Entry 6XBJ (electron microscopy, 3.88 A resolution); this record covers chains R and A of the 5 polymer chains in the assembly.

# Chain R
Name: Smoothened homolog
Source organism: Homo sapiens
UniProtKB: Q99835 (SMO_HUMAN); residue numbers follow UniProt; this construct covers 1-644
Chain sequence (652 residues; each row starts with the number of its first residue):
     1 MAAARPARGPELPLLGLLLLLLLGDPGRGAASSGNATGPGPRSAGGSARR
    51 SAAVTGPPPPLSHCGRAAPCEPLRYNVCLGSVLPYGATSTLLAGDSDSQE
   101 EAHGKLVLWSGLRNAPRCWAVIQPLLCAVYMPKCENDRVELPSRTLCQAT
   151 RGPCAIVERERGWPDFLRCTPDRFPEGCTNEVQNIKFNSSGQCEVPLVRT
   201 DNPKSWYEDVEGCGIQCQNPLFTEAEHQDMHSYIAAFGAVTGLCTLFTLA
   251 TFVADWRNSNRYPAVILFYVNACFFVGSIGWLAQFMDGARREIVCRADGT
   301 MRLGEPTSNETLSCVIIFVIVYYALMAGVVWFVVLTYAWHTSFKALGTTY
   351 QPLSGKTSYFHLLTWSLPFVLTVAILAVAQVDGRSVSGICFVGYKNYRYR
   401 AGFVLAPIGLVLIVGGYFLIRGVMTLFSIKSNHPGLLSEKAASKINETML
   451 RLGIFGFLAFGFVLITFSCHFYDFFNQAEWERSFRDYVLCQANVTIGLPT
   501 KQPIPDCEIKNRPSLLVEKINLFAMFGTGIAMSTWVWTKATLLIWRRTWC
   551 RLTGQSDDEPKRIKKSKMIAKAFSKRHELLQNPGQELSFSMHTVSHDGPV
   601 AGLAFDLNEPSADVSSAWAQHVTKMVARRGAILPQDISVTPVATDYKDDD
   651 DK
Unresolved in the structure: 1-62, 495-505, 539-652
Cystine bridges: C64-C178, C70-C134, C78-C127, C118-C154, C147-C169, C193-C213, C217-C295, C314-C390, C490-C507
Sequence notes: engineered mutation R384 (Asp in Q99835); expression tag (645-652)
Swiss-Prot annotation at these positions:
  - region: T538 to I569 (Interaction with BBS5 and BBS7), Q581 to T593 (Interaction with DLG5)
  - binding site (cholesterol): D95, Y394
  - modified residue: S556 (Phosphoserine), S574 (Phosphoserine), S590 (Phosphoserine), T593 (Phosphothreonine), S595 (Phosphoserine), S638 (Phosphoserine), T640 (Phosphothreonine), T644 (Phosphothreonine)
  - glycosylation (N-linked (GlcNAc...) asparagine): N35, N188, N309
  - natural variant: L412 (L412F: In CRJS), W535 (W535L: In basal cell carcinoma and ameloblastoma samples), R562 (R562Q: In basal cell carcinoma samples)
Reported in the primary citation:
  - mutagenesis - V329F/D384R: abolished signaling

# Chain A
Name: Guanine nucleotide-binding protein G(i) subunit alpha-1
Source organism: Homo sapiens
UniProtKB: P63096 (GNAI1_HUMAN); residue numbers follow UniProt; this construct covers 1-354
Chain sequence (354 residues; each row starts with the number of its first residue):
     1 MGCTLSAEDKAAVERSKMIDRNLREDGEKAAREVKLLLLGAGESGKSTIV
    51 KQMKIIHEAGYSEEECKQYKAVVYSNTIQSIIAIIRAMGRLKIDFGDSAR
   101 ADDARQLFVLAGAAEEGFMTAELAGVIKRLWKDSGVQACFNRSREYQLND
   151 SAAYYLNDLDRIAQPNYIPTQQDVLRTRVKTTGIVETHFTFKDLHFKMFD
   201 VGGQRSERKKWIHCFEGVTAIIFCVALSDYDLVLAEDEEMNRMHESMKLF
   251 DSICNNKWFTDTSIILFLNKKDLFEEKIKKSPLTICYPEYAGSNTYEEAA
   301 AYIQCQFEDLNKRKDTKEIYTHFTCATDTKNVQFVFDAVTDVIIKNNLKD
   351 CGLF
Unresolved in the structure: 1-4, 55-182, 234-240
Swiss-Prot annotation at these positions:
  - region: K35 to T48 (G1 motif), D173 to T181 (G2 motif), F196 to R205 (G3 motif), I265 to D272 (G4 motif), T324 to T329 (G5 motif)
  - binding site (GTP): E43 to T48, S151, L175 to T181, D200 to Q204, N269 to D272, A326
  - binding site (Mg(2+)): S47, T181
  - modified residue: R178 (ADP-ribosylarginine), Q204 (Deamidated glutamine), C351 (ADP-ribosylcysteine)
  - lipidation: G2 (N-myristoyl glycine), C3 (S-palmitoyl cysteine)
  - natural variant: G40 (G40C: In NEDHISB; G40R: In NEDHISB), G45 (G45D: In NEDHISB), T48 (T48I: In NEDHISB; T48K: In NEDHISB), Q52 (Q52P: In NEDHISB), S75 (deletion: In NEDHISB; uncertain significance), Q172 (deletion: In NEDHISB), D173 (D173V: In NEDHISB), E186 to F189 (deletion: In NEDHISB; uncertain significance), C224 (C224Y: In NEDHISB), K270 (K270N: In NEDHISB; K270R: In NEDHISB), D272 (D272G: In NEDHISB), A326 (A326P: In NEDHISB), 1 further natural variant entry in UniProt
  - mutagenesis: G42 (G42R: Abolishes switch to an activated conformation and dissociation from beta and gamma subunits upon GTP binding. Abolishes interaction with RGS family members), E116 (E116L: Enhances interaction (inactive GDP-bound) with RGS14), Q147 (Q147L: Enhances interaction (inactive GDP-bound) with RGS14), E245 (E245L: Enhances interaction (inactive GDP-bound) with RGS14)

# How chain R and chain A interact
Pairs across the interface - 31 pairs, chain R then chain A:
  R261(R) - K349(A)  hydrogen bond (side chain-backbone)
  R261(R) - D350(A)  hydrogen bond (side chain-backbone)
  R261(R) - G352(A)
  P263(R) - D350(A)
  P263(R) - C351(A)
  W339(R) - C351(A)  hydrogen bond (side chain-backbone)
  W339(R) - L353(A)  hydrophobic
  S342(R) - N347(A)
  S342(R) - C351(A)  hydrogen bond
  F343(R) - L348(A)  hydrophobic
  F343(R) - L353(A)  hydrophobic
  L346(R) - N347(A)
  L346(R) - L348(A)  hydrophobic
  G347(R) - I343(A)
  T348(R) - L194(A)
  T349(R) - A31(A)
  T349(R) - R32(A)
  T349(R) - V34(A)
  Y350(R) - R32(A)
  H433(R) - T340(A)
  P434(R) - K192(A)
  G435(R) - Q333(A)
  G435(R) - D337(A)
  L436(R) - D337(A)  hydrogen bond (backbone-side chain)
  S438(R) - D341(A)  hydrogen bond
  K440(R) - K345(A)
  A441(R) - D341(A)
  K444(R) - F354(A)
  I445(R) - L348(A)  hydrophobic
  T448(R) - L353(A)
  W535(R) - L353(A)  hydrophobic
Other interface residues (no listed pair), chain R (27 interface residues in all): Y262, A264, A345, E447, R451, L452
Other interface residues (no listed pair), chain A (21 interface residues in all): F336, I344

# Overview
27 residues of chain R and 21 residues of chain A are in contact, with 6 hydrogen bonds. Among the polar pairs
are R261(R)-K349(A), R261(R)-D350(A) and W339(R)-C351(A). The paper reports that V329F/D384R of chain R
abolish signaling.
Here chain R is Smoothened homolog and chain A is Guanine nucleotide-binding protein G(i) subunit alpha-1,
both from Homo sapiens. Entry 6XBJ (Structure of human SMO-D384R complex with Gi) was determined by electron
microscopy (same publication as 6XBK, 6XBL and 6XBM).
